PDB entry 6AKU | electron microscopy, 2.70 A resolution | chains A and C of the 3 polymer chains in the assembly

# Chain A
Molecule: VP1
Source organism: Coxsackievirus A10
UniProtKB: W0G0K3 (W0G0K3_9ENTO); residue numbers follow UniProt; this construct covers 1-298
Chain sequence (298 residues; row label = number of the first residue in the row):
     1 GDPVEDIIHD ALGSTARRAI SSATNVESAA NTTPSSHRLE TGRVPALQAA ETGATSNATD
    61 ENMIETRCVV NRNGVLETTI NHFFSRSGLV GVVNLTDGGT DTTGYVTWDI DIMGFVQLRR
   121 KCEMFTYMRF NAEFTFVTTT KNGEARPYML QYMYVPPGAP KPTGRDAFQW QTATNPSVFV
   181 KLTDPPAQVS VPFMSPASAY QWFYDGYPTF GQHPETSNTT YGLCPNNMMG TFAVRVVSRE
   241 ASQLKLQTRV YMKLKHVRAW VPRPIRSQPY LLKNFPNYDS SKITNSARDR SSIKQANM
Unresolved in the structure: 1-74, 208-225, 298
What the authors report for this chain:
  - conformationally variable residues (loop rearrangement, order/disorder transition, side-chain flip): Pro-208 to Pro-225, Met-229 to Ala-233

# Chain C
Molecule: VP3
Source organism: Coxsackievirus A10
UniProtKB: A0A0C5AWF6 (A0A0C5AWF6_9ENTO); residues 1-240 here correspond to UniProt positions 325-564 (UniProt number = residue number + 324)
Chain sequence (240 residues; each row starts with the number of its first residue):
     1 GIPAELRPGT NQFLTTDDDT AAPILPGFTP TPTIHIPGEV HSLLELCRVE TILEVNNTTE
    61 ATGLTRLLIP VSSQNKADEL CAAFMVDPGR IGPWQSTLVG QICRYYTQWS GSLKVTFMFT
   121 GSFMATGKML VAYSPPGSAQ PANRETAMLG THVIWDFGLQ SSVSLVIPWI SNTHFRTAKT
   181 GGNYDYYTAG VVTLWYQTNY VVPPETPGEA YIIAMGADLY KFTLKICKDT DEVTQQAVLQ
Unresolved in the structure: 181-186, 236-240
What the authors report for this chain:
  - conformationally variable residues (order/disorder transition): Gly-181 to Tyr-186

# Chain A / chain C interface
Residue-residue contacts (92; chain A residue first):
  Glu-77(A) with Tyr-106(C), hydrogen bond (backbone-side chain); Lys-225(C); Ile-226(C), hydrogen bond (side chain-backbone); Cys-227(C)
  Thr-78(A) with Ser-42(C), hydrogen bond; Leu-43(C), hydrogen bond (backbone-backbone); Leu-44(C); Tyr-106(C)
  Thr-79(A) with His-41(C)
  Ile-80(A) with Val-40(C); His-41(C); Ser-42(C)
  His-82(A) with Cys-227(C)
  Phe-83(A) with Leu-43(C), hydrophobic; Tyr-106(C)
  Arg-86(A) with Cys-227(C), hydrogen bond
  Ser-87(A) with Thr-15(C), hydrogen bond (backbone-backbone)
  Val-116(A) with Val-233(C)
  Gln-117(A) with Thr-230(C), hydrogen bond
  Arg-120(A) with Gln-101(C), hydrogen bond; Tyr-105(C), hydrogen bond; Thr-230(C); Glu-232(C), salt bridge; Val-233(C)
  Lys-121(A) with Tyr-105(C)
  Arg-129(A) with Thr-31(C), hydrogen bond (side chain-backbone); Thr-33(C)
  Glu-133(A) with Ala-21(C)
  Thr-135(A) with Phe-13(C)
  Tyr-154(A) with Ile-24(C), hydrophobic
  Pro-176(A) with Ile-24(C), hydrophobic
  Pro-185(A) with Asn-11(C)
  Gln-188(A) with Phe-13(C); Thr-20(C)
  Val-189(A) with Ala-21(C); Ala-22(C); Ile-24(C), hydrophobic
  Ser-190(A) with Ala-21(C); Ala-22(C), hydrogen bond (backbone-backbone); Pro-23(C); Ile-24(C), hydrogen bond (backbone-backbone)
  Pro-192(A) with Phe-28(C), hydrophobic
  Phe-193(A) with Phe-28(C); Pro-30(C)
  Ser-195(A) with Thr-31(C), hydrogen bond (backbone-side chain)
  Pro-196(A) with Thr-31(C), hydrogen bond (backbone-side chain)
  Ala-197(A) with Thr-31(C)
  Ser-198(A) with Pro-32(C); Ile-34(C)
  Lys-253(A) with Asp-17(C), hydrogen bond (side chain-backbone)
  Lys-255(A) with Asp-19(C)
  Arg-258(A) with Glu-39(C), salt bridge
  Ala-259(A) with Glu-39(C); Val-40(C), hydrogen bond (backbone-backbone)
  Trp-260(A) with Ile-36(C), hydrogen bond (side chain-backbone); Pro-37(C); Gly-38(C); Glu-39(C)
  Val-261(A) with Pro-37(C); Gly-38(C), hydrogen bond (backbone-backbone)
  Pro-262(A) with Val-40(C); Leu-46(C), hydrophobic
  Ile-265(A) with Gln-101(C)
  Asn-285(A) with Arg-66(C)
  Ser-286(A) with Glu-54(C), hydrogen bond; Gln-95(C), hydrogen bond (backbone-side chain); Ser-96(C)
  Ala-287(A) with Glu-54(C); Arg-66(C), hydrogen bond (backbone-side chain); Gly-92(C); Gln-95(C)
  Arg-288(A) with Asn-57(C), hydrogen bond (backbone-side chain); Arg-66(C), hydrogen bond (backbone-side chain); Ile-91(C); Gln-95(C)
  Asp-289(A) with Asn-57(C); Thr-58(C), hydrogen bond (side chain-backbone); Thr-59(C), hydrogen bond (side chain-backbone); Arg-66(C), salt bridge
  Arg-290(A) with Val-55(C), hydrogen bond (side chain-backbone); Asn-57(C), hydrogen bond; Ala-83(C), hydrogen bond (side chain-backbone); Phe-84(C)
  Ile-293(A) with Val-55(C); Ala-82(C), hydrophobic; Ala-83(C), hydrogen bond (backbone-backbone)
  Lys-294(A) with Leu-80(C), hydrogen bond (side chain-backbone); Cys-81(C), hydrogen bond (side chain-backbone); Gln-140(C)
  Gln-295(A) with Gln-140(C), hydrogen bond
  Ala-296(A) with Gln-140(C)
  Asn-297(A) with Met-85(C)
Also at the interface, not in a pair above, chain A (56 interface residues in all): Gly-114, Phe-115, Met-124, Phe-125, Tyr-127, Pro-186, Val-191, Met-194, Tyr-251, Ser-291
Also at the interface, not in a pair above, chain C (62 interface residues in all): Thr-16, Asp-18, Leu-25, Asn-56, Pro-70, Pro-93, Val-191, Leu-224, Asp-229, Gln-235

# Overview
The interface between chain A and chain C involves 56 residues on one side and 62 on the other; the contacts
include 32 hydrogen bonds and 3 salt bridges. Polar contacts include Arg-120(A)/Glu-232(C),
Arg-258(A)/Glu-39(C) and Asp-289(A)/Arg-66(C). The paper reports conformational variability at Pro-208(A),
Met-229(A) and Gly-181(C).
Here chain A is VP1 and chain C is VP3, both from Coxsackievirus A10. Entry 6AKU (Cryo-EM structure of CVA10
empty particle) was determined by electron microscopy, deposited together with 6AKS and 6AKT.
